7M57 - chains A and F of the 109 polymer chains in the assembly; structure by X-ray diffraction, 4.00 A resolution.

# Chain A (and F)
Name: Coat protein
Organism: Satellite tobacco mosaic virus
Notes: chain F of this document is another copy of the same molecule, construct and numbering; everything in this record applies to it too
UniProtKB: P17574 (COAT_STMV); residues 1-159 here = UniProt positions 1-159
Sequence (159 residues; row label = number of the first residue in the row):
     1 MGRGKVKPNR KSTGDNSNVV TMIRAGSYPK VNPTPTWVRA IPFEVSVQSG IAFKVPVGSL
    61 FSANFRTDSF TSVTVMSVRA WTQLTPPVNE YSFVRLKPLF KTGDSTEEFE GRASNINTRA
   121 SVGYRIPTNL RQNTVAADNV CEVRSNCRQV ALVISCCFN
Disordered / not traced: 1-15

# How chain A and chain F interact
Residue-residue contacts (40; chain A residue first):
  Phe100(A) with Asn133(F)
  Thr102(A) with Lys101(F), hydrogen bond (backbone-side chain); Gln132(F); Asn133(F), hydrogen bond (side chain-backbone); Thr134(F); Val135(F)
  Gly103(A) with Ser72(F); Asn133(F), hydrogen bond (backbone-side chain); Val135(F)
  Asp104(A) with Thr71(F), hydrogen bond (backbone-side chain); Ser72(F), hydrogen bond (backbone-side chain)
  Ser105(A) with Asn159(F), hydrogen bond
  Thr106(A) with Thr34(F), hydrogen bond (backbone-side chain); Ser69(F); Phe70(F); Thr71(F); Asn159(F), hydrogen bond (backbone-backbone)
  Glu107(A) with Asn32(F); Thr34(F); Pro35(F); Thr36(F); Asn159(F)
  Glu108(A) with Val31(F); Asn32(F), hydrogen bond (backbone-side chain); Pro33(F); Thr34(F), hydrogen bond (backbone-side chain)
  Phe109(A) with Val31(F); Asn32(F)
  Glu110(A) with Lys30(F); Val31(F), hydrogen bond (backbone-backbone)
  Arg112(A) with Tyr28(F), hydrogen bond
  Ser114(A) with Ser27(F); Tyr28(F), hydrogen bond (side chain-backbone)
  Ser121(A) with Lys30(F), hydrogen bond (backbone-side chain)
  Asn129(A) with Thr128(F); Arg131(F), hydrogen bond (side chain-backbone); Gln132(F), hydrogen bond (backbone-side chain)
  Leu130(A) with Gln132(F); Asn133(F)
  Gln132(A) with Gln132(F)
Also at the interface, not in a pair above, chain A (20 interface residues in all): Lys101, Gly111, Val122, Thr128
Also at the interface, not in a pair above, chain F (23 interface residues in all): Thr74, Phe158

# In short
The interface between chain A and chain F involves 20 residues on one side and 23 on the other; the contacts
include 16 hydrogen bonds. Polar pairs include Thr102(A)-Lys101(F), Thr102(A)-Asn133(F) and
Gly103(A)-Asn133(F).
Chain A and chain F are both Coat protein (Satellite tobacco mosaic virus); the structure, Crystallographic
structure of a primitive orthorhombic crystal form of STMV, was determined by X-ray diffraction (same
publication as 5BKL, 5BKN, 7M2T, 7M2V, 7M3T and 7M50).
